PDB entry 1CEZ | X-ray diffraction, 2.40 A resolution | chains T and A of the 3 polymer chains in the assembly

== Chain T ==
Molecule: 17-nt DNA strand
Sequence (17 nucleotides; each row starts with the number of its first residue):
     1 TATAGTGAGT CGTATTA

== Chain A ==
Protein: Protein (bacteriophage T7 RNA polymerase)
Source organism: Enterobacteria phage T7
Notes: EC 2.7.7.6
UniProt: P00573 (RPOL_BPT7); residues 1-883 here = UniProt positions 1-883
Chain sequence (883 residues; numbered 1 to 883; the number before each row is that of its first residue):
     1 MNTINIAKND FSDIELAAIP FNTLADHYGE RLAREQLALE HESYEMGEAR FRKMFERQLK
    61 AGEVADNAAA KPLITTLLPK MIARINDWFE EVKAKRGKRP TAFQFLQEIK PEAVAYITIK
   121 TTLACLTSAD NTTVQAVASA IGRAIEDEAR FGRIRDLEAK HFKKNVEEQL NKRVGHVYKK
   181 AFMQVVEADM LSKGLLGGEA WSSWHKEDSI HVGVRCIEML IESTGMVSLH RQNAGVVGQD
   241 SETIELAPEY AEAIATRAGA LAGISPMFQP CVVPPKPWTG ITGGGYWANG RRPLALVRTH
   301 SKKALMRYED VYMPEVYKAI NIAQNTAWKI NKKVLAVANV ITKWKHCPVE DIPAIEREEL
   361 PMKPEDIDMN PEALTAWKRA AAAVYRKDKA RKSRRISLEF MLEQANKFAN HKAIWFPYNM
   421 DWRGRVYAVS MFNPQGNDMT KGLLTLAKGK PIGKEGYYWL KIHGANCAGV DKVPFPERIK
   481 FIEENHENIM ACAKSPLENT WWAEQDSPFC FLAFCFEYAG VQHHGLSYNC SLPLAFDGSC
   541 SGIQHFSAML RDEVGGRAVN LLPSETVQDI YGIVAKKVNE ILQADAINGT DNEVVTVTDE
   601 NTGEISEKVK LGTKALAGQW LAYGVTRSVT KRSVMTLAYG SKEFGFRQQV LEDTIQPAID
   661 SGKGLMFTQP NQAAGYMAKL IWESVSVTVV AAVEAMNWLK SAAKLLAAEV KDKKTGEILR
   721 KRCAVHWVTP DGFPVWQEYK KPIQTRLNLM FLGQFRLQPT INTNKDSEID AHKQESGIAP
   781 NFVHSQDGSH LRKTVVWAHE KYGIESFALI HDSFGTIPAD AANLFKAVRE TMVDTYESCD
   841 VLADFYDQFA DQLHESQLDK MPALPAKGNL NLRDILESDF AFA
Not modelled in the structure: 1-5, 56-71
Curated features (UniProtKB/Swiss-Prot):
  - active site: Asp537, Lys631, Asp812
  - mutagenesis: Lys172 (K172L/G: No change in activity), Pro563 (P563A/T: Inactivated), Tyr571 (Y571S: Inactivated), Lys631 (K631G: Partially inactivated; K631L: Partially inactivated; K631R: Partially inactivated), Thr636 (T636P: Inactivated), Tyr639 (Y639D: Inactivated), Phe646 (F646C: Inactivated)

== How chain T and chain A interact ==
Residue-residue contacts (53; chain T residue first):
  DT1(T) - Arg298(A)  base contact
  DT1(T) - Thr299(A)  base contact
  DT1(T) - His300(A)  hydrogen bond to the base
  DT1(T) - Trp422(A)  stacking on the base
  DT1(T) - Trp736(A)  base contact
  DT1(T) - Gln737(A)  base contact
  DT1(T) - Glu738(A)  hydrogen bond to the base
  DT1(T) - Tyr739(A)  base contact
  DA2(T) - Trp201(A)  base contact
  DA2(T) - His300(A)  hydrogen bond to the base
  DT3(T) - Lys206(A)  hydrogen bond to the base
  DT3(T) - Asn762(A)  hydrogen bond to the base
  DA4(T) - Asn131(A)  hydrogen bond to the phosphate
  DA4(T) - Gln135(A)  sugar contact
  DA4(T) - Ser139(A)  hydrogen bond to the base
  DA4(T) - Lys206(A)  base contact
  DA4(T) - Gln744(A)  phosphate contact
  DA4(T) - Thr760(A)  sugar contact
  DA4(T) - Ile761(A)  base contact
  DA4(T) - Asn762(A)  hydrogen bond to the base
  DG5(T) - Val237(A)  base contact
  DG5(T) - Asp240(A)  hydrogen bond to the base
  DG5(T) - Gln744(A)  phosphate contact
  DG5(T) - Thr760(A)  sugar contact
  DT6(T) - Gln135(A)  hydrogen bond to the phosphate
  DT6(T) - Arg231(A)  sugar contact
  DT6(T) - Asp240(A)  sugar contact
  DT6(T) - Glu242(A)  phosphate contact
  DT6(T) - Arg746(A)  sugar contact
  DT6(T) - Gln758(A)  phosphate contact
  DT6(T) - Pro759(A)  phosphate contact
  DT6(T) - Thr760(A)  hydrogen bond to the phosphate
  DG7(T) - Arg231(A)  sugar contact
  DG7(T) - Glu242(A)  phosphate contact
  DG7(T) - Arg746(A)  hydrogen bond to the base
  DG7(T) - Phe755(A)  phosphate contact
  DG7(T) - Arg756(A)  sugar contact
  DG7(T) - Leu757(A)  phosphate contact
  DG7(T) - Gln758(A)  hydrogen bond to the phosphate
  DA8(T) - Phe755(A)  phosphate contact
  DA8(T) - Arg756(A)  hydrogen bond to the phosphate
  DA8(T) - Gln758(A)  hydrogen bond to the base
  DG9(T) - Arg756(A)  hydrogen bond to the base
  DT10(T) - Arg756(A)  hydrogen bond to the base
  DT15(T) - Gly97(A)  base contact
  DT15(T) - Lys98(A)  hydrogen bond to the base
  DT16(T) - Arg96(A)  base contact
  DT16(T) - Gly97(A)  hydrogen bond to the sugar
  DT16(T) - Arg99(A)  sugar contact
  DA17(T) - Lys93(A)  sugar contact
  DA17(T) - Lys95(A)  sugar contact
  DA17(T) - Arg96(A)  sugar contact
  DA17(T) - Arg99(A)  salt bridge to the phosphate
Also at the interface, not in a pair above, chain T (14 interface residues in all): DA14
Also at the interface, not in a pair above, chain A (39 interface residues in all): Ala94, Ala136, Gly235, Val236, Ser241, Ser301

== Overview ==
14 residues of chain T and 39 residues of chain A are in contact; the contacts include 19 hydrogen bonds, 1
salt bridge and 1 aromatic stacking contact. Polar pairs include DT1(T)-His300(A), DT1(T)-Glu738(A) and
DA2(T)-His300(A).
Here chain T is a 17-nt DNA strand and chain A is Protein (bacteriophage T7 RNA polymerase) (Enterobacteria
phage T7). Entry 1CEZ (Crystal structure of a T7 RNA polymerase-T7 promoter complex) was determined by X-ray
diffraction.
